6R02 - chains C and H of the 8 polymer chains in the assembly; structure by X-ray diffraction, 2.65 A resolution.

== Chain C ==
Molecule: ATP phosphoribosyltransferase regulatory subunit
From: Psychrobacter arcticus
UniProt: Q4FTX3 (HISZ_PSYA2); residue numbers follow UniProt; this construct covers 1-387
Sequence (388 residues; each row starts with the number of its first residue; numbering starts at 0):
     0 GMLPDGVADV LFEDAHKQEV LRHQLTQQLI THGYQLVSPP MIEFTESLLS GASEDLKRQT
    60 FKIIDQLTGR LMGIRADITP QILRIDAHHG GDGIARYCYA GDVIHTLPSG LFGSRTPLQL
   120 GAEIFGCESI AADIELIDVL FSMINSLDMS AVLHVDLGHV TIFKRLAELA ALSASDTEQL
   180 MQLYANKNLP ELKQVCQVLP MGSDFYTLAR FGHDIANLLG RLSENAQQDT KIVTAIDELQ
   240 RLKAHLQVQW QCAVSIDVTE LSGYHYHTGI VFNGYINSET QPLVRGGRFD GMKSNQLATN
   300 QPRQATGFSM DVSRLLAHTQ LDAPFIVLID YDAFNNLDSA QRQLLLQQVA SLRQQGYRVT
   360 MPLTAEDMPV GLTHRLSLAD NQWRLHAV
Not modelled in the structure: 292-300
Sequence notes: expression tag (0)
Residues lining bound ligands: histidine (HIS): D76, T78, Y98, Q118, E122, Y263, Y265, H266, R284, G285, G286, F288, G306, F307, S308
What the authors report for this chain:
  - binding site for histidine: D76, T78, Q118, E122, Y265, H266, R284, S308
  - mutagenesis - Y263F (>3-fold): decreased catalytic activity on histidine

== Chain H ==
Molecule: ATP phosphoribosyltransferase
From: Psychrobacter arcticus
Notes: EC 2.4.2.17
UniProt: Q4FQF7 (HIS1_PSYA2); residue numbers follow UniProt; this construct covers 1-231
Sequence (232 residues; row label = number of the first residue in the row; numbering starts at 0):
     0 GMTEVTNSLP TSGLLNEAND EFLGLTLALS KGRILEETMP LLRAAGVELL EDPEASRKLI
    60 FPTSNPNVRV LILRASDVPT YVEHGAADFG VAGKDVLLEH GANHVYELLD LKIAQCKLMT
   120 AGVKDAPLPN RRLRIATKYV NVARAYFASQ GQQVDVIKLY GSMELAPLVG LGDLIVDVVD
   180 TGNTLRANGL EARDHICDVS SRLIVNQVSY KRKFALLEPI LDSFKNSINS TS
Not modelled in the structure: 0-20, 54-58, 229-231
Sequence notes: expression tag (0)
Residues lining bound ligands: 1-O-pyrophosphono-5-O-phosphono-ribose (PRP; 1-O-pyrophosphono-5-O-phosphono-alpha-D-ribofuranose): E163, D176, V177, V178, D179, T180, G181, N182, T183

== Chain C / chain H interface ==
Contacting residue pairs - 20 pairs, chain C then chain H:
  S108(C) - H103(H)
  L110(C) - E82(H)
  L110(C) - H83(H)
  L110(C) - H103(H)
  F111(C) - H83(H)
  A184(C) - Y105(H)
  N185(C) - V104(H)
  N185(C) - Y105(H)
  N185(C) - E106(H)  hydrogen bond (side chain-backbone)
  N185(C) - L107(H)
  K186(C) - Y105(H)
  K186(C) - L107(H)
  K186(C) - Y209(H)
  N187(C) - E106(H)
  N187(C) - L107(H)
  P189(C) - L108(H)  hydrophobic
  S277(C) - V207(H)
  S277(C) - R211(H)  hydrogen bond
  T279(C) - Q206(H)
  T279(C) - V207(H)
Other interface residues (no listed pair), chain C (11 interface residues in all): G109
Other interface residues (no listed pair), chain H (13 interface residues in all): A101
Interface features reported in the paper:
  - interface residues, chain C: L110(C)

== Overview ==
Chain C and chain H form an interface of 11 and 13 residues respectively; the contacts include 2 hydrogen
bonds. Polar contacts include N185(C)-E106(H) and S277(C)-R211(H). Bound to chain C: histidine. The paper
reports a binding site for histidine at D76(C), T78(C) and Q118(C) among others; Y263F of chain C reduces
catalytic activity on histidine.
Here chain C is ATP phosphoribosyltransferase regulatory subunit and chain H is ATP phosphoribosyltransferase,
both from Psychrobacter arcticus. Entry 6R02 (Psychrobacter arcticus ATP phosphoribosyltransferase bound to
histidine and PRPP) was determined by X-ray diffraction.
